Entry 5EO1 (X-ray diffraction, 1.85 A resolution); this record covers chains A and B of the 3 polymer chains in the assembly.

# Chain A
Name: HLA class I histocompatibility antigen, B-7 alpha chain
From: Homo sapiens
UniProt: P01889 (1B07_HUMAN); residues 1-275 here correspond to UniProt positions 25-299 (UniProt number = residue number + 24)
Amino-acid sequence (275 residues; numbered 1 to 275; the number before each row is that of its first residue):
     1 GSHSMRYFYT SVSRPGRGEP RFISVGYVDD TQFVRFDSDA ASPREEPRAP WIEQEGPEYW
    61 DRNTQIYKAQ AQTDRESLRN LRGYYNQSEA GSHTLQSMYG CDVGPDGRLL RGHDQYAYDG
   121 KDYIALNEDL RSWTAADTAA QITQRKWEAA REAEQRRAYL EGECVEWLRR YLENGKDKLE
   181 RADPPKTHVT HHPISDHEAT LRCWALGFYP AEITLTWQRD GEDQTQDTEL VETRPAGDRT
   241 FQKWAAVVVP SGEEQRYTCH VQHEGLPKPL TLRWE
UniProt features mapped onto this chain:
  - region: E275 (Connecting peptide)
  - motif: S77 to G83 (Bw6 motif)
  - binding site (a peptide antigen): N63, Y84, T143, K146, E152, Y159, Y171
  - glycosylation: N86 (N-linked (GlcNAc...) asparagine)
Disulfides: C101-C164, C203-C259

# Chain B
Name: Beta-2-microglobulin
From: Homo sapiens
UniProt: P61769 (B2MG_HUMAN); residues 1-99 here correspond to UniProt positions 21-119 (UniProt number = residue number + 20)
Amino-acid sequence (100 residues; row label = number of the first residue in the row; numbering starts at 0):
     0 MIQRTPKIQV YSRHPAENGK SNFLNCYVSG FHPSDIEVDL LKNGERIEKV EHSDLSFSKD
    60 WSFYLLYYTE FTPTEKDEYA CRVNHVTLSQ PKIVKWDRDM
Differences from the reference sequence: initiating methionine (0)
UniProt features mapped onto this chain:
  - modified residue: Q2 (Pyrrolidone carboxylic acid)
  - glycosylation: I1 (N-linked (Glc) (glycation) isoleucine), K19 (N-linked (Glc) (glycation) lysine), K41 (N-linked (Glc) (glycation) lysine), K48 (N-linked (Glc) (glycation) lysine), K58 (N-linked (Glc) (glycation) lysine), K91 (N-linked (Glc) (glycation) lysine), K94 (N-linked (Glc) (glycation) lysine)
Disulfides: C25-C80

# Chain A / chain B interface
Contacting residue pairs (57):
  F8(A) - S55(B)
  F8(A) - F56(B)  hydrophobic
  Y9(A) - F56(B)
  T10(A) - F56(B)
  T10(A) - F62(B)
  V12(A) - S33(B)
  I23(A) - L54(B)  hydrophobic
  V25(A) - D53(B)
  V25(A) - L54(B)
  V25(A) - S55(B)
  Y27(A) - S55(B)
  Y27(A) - Y63(B)  hydrogen bond
  Q32(A) - D53(B)  hydrogen bond
  R35(A) - D53(B)  salt bridge
  R48(A) - D53(B)  salt bridge
  H93(A) - M0(B)
  Q96(A) - H31(B)  hydrogen bond
  Q96(A) - F56(B)
  Q96(A) - W60(B)  hydrogen bond (side chain-backbone)
  Q96(A) - F62(B)
  S97(A) - F56(B)
  M98(A) - F56(B)  hydrophobic
  M98(A) - K58(B)
  M98(A) - W60(B)  hydrophobic
  Q115(A) - W60(B)
  Y116(A) - W60(B)
  A117(A) - W60(B)  hydrophobic
  D119(A) - M0(B)
  D119(A) - H31(B)
  G120(A) - R3(B)  hydrogen bond (backbone-side chain)
  G120(A) - H31(B)
  D122(A) - W60(B)  hydrogen bond
  T190(A) - D98(B)  hydrogen bond
  H192(A) - D98(B)  salt bridge
  R202(A) - D98(B)  salt bridge
  W204(A) - D98(B)
  W204(A) - M99(B)
  V231(A) - Q8(B)
  E232(A) - K6(B)  salt bridge
  E232(A) - Q8(B)  hydrogen bond (backbone-side chain)
  E232(A) - Y26(B)
  E232(A) - S28(B)  hydrogen bond
  R234(A) - Q8(B)  hydrogen bond
  R234(A) - Y10(B)
  R234(A) - M99(B)  hydrogen bond (side chain-backbone)
  P235(A) - Y10(B)  hydrogen bond (backbone-side chain)
  P235(A) - Y26(B)
  P235(A) - L65(B)  hydrophobic
  A236(A) - R12(B)  hydrogen bond (backbone-side chain)
  A236(A) - N24(B)  hydrogen bond (backbone-side chain)
  G237(A) - R12(B)
  D238(A) - R12(B)
  D238(A) - H13(B)  salt bridge
  Q242(A) - Y10(B)
  Q242(A) - S11(B)  hydrogen bond (side chain-backbone)
  Q242(A) - R12(B)  hydrogen bond (side chain-backbone)
  W244(A) - M99(B)  hydrogen bond (side chain-backbone)
Interface residues without a listed pair, chain A (38 interface residues in all): R17, S92, T94, L206, T233
Interface residues without a listed pair, chain B (29 interface residues in all): I1, P14, P32, D34, S57

# Overview
38 residues of chain A and 29 residues of chain B are in contact, with 17 hydrogen bonds and 6 salt bridges.
Among the polar pairs are R35(A)-D53(B), R48(A)-D53(B) and H192(A)-D98(B). From UniProt: 7 peptide
antigen-binding residues on chain A.
Chain A is HLA class I histocompatibility antigen, B-7 alpha chain and chain B is Beta-2-microglobulin, both
from Homo sapiens; the structure, Crystal Structure of HLA-B0702-RL9, was determined by X-ray diffraction,
deposited together with 5EO0.
